8XVI - chains B and N of the 6 polymer chains in the assembly; structure by electron microscopy, 3.32 A resolution.

== Chain B ==
Name: Guanine nucleotide-binding protein G(I)/G(S)/G(T) subunit beta-1
Source organism: Homo sapiens
UniProt: P62873 (GBB1_HUMAN); numbering as in UniProt (aligned over 2-340)
Chain sequence (346 residues; row label = number of the first residue in the row; numbers below 1 keep their minus sign (Ile-5 is residue -5)):
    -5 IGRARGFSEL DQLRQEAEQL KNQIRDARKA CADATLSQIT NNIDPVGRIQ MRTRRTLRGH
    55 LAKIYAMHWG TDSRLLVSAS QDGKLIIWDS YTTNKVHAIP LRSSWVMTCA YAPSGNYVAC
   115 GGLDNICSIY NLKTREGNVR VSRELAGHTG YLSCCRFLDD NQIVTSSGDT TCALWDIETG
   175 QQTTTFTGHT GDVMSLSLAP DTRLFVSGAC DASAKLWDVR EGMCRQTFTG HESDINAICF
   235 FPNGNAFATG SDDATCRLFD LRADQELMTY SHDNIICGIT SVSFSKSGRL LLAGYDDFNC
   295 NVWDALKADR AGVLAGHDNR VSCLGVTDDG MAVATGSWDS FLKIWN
Disordered / not traced: -5 to 2
Construct notes: expression tag (-5 to 1)
UniProt features mapped onto this chain:
  - modified residue: Ser2 (N-acetylserine), His266 (Phosphohistidine)
  - natural variant: Leu30 (L30F: In MRD42; uncertain significance), Arg52 (R52G: In MRD42), Gly64 (G64V: In MRD42), Asp76 (D76E: In MRD42; D76G: In MRD42), Gly77 (G77S: In MRD42), Lys78 (K78R: In MRD42), Ile80 (I80N: In MRD42; I80T: In MRD42), His91 (H91R: In MRD42; uncertain significance), Ala92 (A92T: In MRD42), Pro94 (P94S: In MRD42), Leu95 (L95P: In MRD42), Arg96 (R96L: In MRD42), 5 further natural variant entries in UniProt

== Chain N ==
Name: Nanobody 35
Source organism: Lama glama
Notes: antibody fragment or engineered binder
Chain sequence (157 residues; numbered -22 to 134; the number before each row is that of its first residue; numbers below 1 keep their minus sign (Met-22 is residue -22)):
   -22 MKYLLPTAAA GLLLLAAQPA MAMQVQLQES GGGLVQPGGS LRLSCAASGF TFSNYKMNWV
    38 RQAPGKGLEW VSDISQSGAS ISYTGSVKGR FTISRDNAKN TLYLQMNSLK PEDTAVYYCA
    98 RCPAPFTRDC FDVTSTTYAY RGQGTQVTVS SHHHHHH
Disordered / not traced: -22 to 0, 127-134
Disulfide bonds: Cys22-Cys96, Cys99-Cys107

== Chain B / chain N interface ==
Contacting residue pairs (11; chain B residue first):
  Thr184(B) - Ala116(N)
  Cys204(B) - Tyr117(N)  hydrogen bond (backbone-side chain)
  Ala206(B) - Tyr117(N)
  Thr223(B) - Gln1(N)
  Glu226(B) - Gly26(N)
  Glu226(B) - Phe27(N)
  Glu226(B) - Tyr32(N)
  Glu226(B) - Tyr117(N)  hydrogen bond (backbone-side chain)
  Ser227(B) - Pro100(N)
  Ser227(B) - Tyr117(N)
  Asp228(B) - Tyr117(N)
Other interface residues (no listed pair), chain B (9 interface residues in all): Arg8, Ile270
Other interface residues (no listed pair), chain N (11 interface residues in all): Val2, Pro102, Phe103, Gln120

== In short ==
Chain B and chain N form an interface of 9 and 11 residues respectively, with 2 hydrogen bonds. Polar contacts
include Cys204(B)-Tyr117(N) and Glu226(B)-Tyr117(N).
Chain B is Guanine nucleotide-binding protein G(I)/G(S)/G(T) subunit beta-1 (Homo sapiens) and chain N is
Nanobody 35 (Lama glama); the structure, Cryo-EM structure of ETAR bound with Endothelin1, was determined by
electron microscopy together with 8XVE and 8XVH from the same study.
